PDB entry 7DWX | electron microscopy, 8.30 A resolution (very low resolution: no residue pairs are listed; an interface is given only as per-side residue counts) | chains F and G of the 10 polymer chains in the assembly

[Chain F (and G)]
Protein: Spike glycoprotein
Organism: Severe acute respiratory syndrome coronavirus 2
Notes: chain G of this document is another copy of the same molecule, construct and numbering; everything in this record applies to it too
UniProtKB: P0DTC2 (SPIKE_SARS2); numbering as in UniProt (aligned over 1-1273)
Amino-acid sequence (1283 residues; each row starts with the number of its first residue):
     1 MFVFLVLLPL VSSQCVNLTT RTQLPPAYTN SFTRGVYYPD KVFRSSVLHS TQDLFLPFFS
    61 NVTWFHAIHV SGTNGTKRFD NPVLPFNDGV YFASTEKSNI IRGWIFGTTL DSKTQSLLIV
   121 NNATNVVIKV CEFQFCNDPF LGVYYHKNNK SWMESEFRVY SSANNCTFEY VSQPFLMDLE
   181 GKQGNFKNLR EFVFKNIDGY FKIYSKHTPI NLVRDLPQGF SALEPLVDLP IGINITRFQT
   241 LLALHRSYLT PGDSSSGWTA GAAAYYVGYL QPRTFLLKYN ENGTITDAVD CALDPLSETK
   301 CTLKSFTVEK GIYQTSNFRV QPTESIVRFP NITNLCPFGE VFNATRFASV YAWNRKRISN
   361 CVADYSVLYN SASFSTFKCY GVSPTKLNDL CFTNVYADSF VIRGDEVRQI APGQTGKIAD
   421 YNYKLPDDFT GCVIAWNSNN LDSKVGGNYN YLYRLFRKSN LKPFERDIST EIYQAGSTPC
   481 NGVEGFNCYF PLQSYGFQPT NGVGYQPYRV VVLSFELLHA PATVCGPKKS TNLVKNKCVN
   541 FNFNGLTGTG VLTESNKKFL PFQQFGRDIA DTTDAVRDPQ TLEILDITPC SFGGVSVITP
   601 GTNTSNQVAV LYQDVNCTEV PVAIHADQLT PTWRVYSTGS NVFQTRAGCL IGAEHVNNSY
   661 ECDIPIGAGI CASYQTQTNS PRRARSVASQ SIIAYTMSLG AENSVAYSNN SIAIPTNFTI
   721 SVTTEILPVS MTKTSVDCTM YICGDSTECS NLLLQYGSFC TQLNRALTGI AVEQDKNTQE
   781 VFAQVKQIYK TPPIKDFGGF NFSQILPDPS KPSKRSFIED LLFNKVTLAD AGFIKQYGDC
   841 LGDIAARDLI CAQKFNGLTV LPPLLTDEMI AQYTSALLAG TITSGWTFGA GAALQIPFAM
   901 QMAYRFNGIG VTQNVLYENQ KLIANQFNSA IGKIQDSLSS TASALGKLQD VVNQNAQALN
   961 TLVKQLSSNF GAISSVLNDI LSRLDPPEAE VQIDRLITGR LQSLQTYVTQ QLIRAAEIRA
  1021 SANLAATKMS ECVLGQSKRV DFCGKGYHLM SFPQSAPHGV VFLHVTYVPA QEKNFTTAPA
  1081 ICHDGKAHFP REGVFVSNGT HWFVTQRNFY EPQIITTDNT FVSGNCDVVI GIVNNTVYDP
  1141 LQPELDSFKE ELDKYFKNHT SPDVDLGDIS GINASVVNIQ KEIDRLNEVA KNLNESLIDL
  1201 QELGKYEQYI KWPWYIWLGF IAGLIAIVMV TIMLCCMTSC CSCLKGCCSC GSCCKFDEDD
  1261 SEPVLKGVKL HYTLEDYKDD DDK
Unresolved in the structure: 1-26, 68-80, 144-152, 173-186, 248-263, 622-639, 677-689, 827-853, 940-943, 1147-1283
Differences from the reference sequence: engineered mutation Pro986 (Lys in P0DTC2), Pro987 (Val in P0DTC2); expression tag (1274-1283)
Disulfides: Cys131-Cys166, Cys291-Cys301, Cys336-Cys361, Cys379-Cys432, Cys391-Cys525, Cys480-Cys488, Cys538-Cys590, Cys617-Cys649, Cys662-Cys671, Cys738-Cys760, Cys743-Cys749, Cys1032-Cys1043, Cys1082-Cys1126
Glycans and other covalent adducts: N-acetylglucosamine (NAG) linked to Asn61, Asn122, Asn165, Asn234, Asn282, Asn331, Asn343, Asn603, Asn616, Asn657, Asn709, Asn717, Asn801, Asn1074, Asn1098, Asn1134
From the paper describing this entry:
  - mutagenesis - D614G: decreased stability

[How chain F and chain G interact]
At this resolution (8 A) residue pairs are not listed: 104 residues of chain F and 102 of chain G lie at the interface.

[Summary]
Chain F and chain G form an interface of 104 and 102 residues respectively. N-acetylglucosamine is covalently
linked to Asn61(F), Asn122(F), Asn165(F), Asn234(F), Asn282(F) and Asn331(F) and 10 more. The paper reports
that D614G of chain F reduces stability.
Chain F and chain G are both Spike glycoprotein (Severe acute respiratory syndrome coronavirus 2); the
structure, Conformation 1 of S-ACE2-B0AT1 ternary complex, was determined by electron microscopy together with
7DX5, 7DX6, 7DX7, 7DX8 and 7DX9 from the same study.
